9F7D - chains A and D; structure by X-ray diffraction, 2.00 A resolution.

# Chain A
Protein: diDNase
Organism: Rhodococcus ruber
Sequence (214 residues; numbered 0 to 213; the number before each row is that of its first residue; numbering starts at 0):
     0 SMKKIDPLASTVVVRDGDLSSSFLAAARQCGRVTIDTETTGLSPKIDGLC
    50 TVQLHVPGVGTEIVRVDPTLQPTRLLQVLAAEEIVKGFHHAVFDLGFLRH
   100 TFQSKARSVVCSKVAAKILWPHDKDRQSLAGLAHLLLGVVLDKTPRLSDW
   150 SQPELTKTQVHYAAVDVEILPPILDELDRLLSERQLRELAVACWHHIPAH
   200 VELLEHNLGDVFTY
Unresolved in the structure: 0-7
What the authors report for this chain:
  - conformationally variable residues (order/disorder transition, side-chain flip): His88, His89, Lys142 to Ser147, Tyr213
  - binding site for the 2-nt DNA strand (chain D): His88, His89, Lys142 to Ser147, Tyr213

# Chain D
Molecule: 2-nt DNA strand
Sequence (2 nucleotides; each row starts with the number of its first residue):
   603 GG

# Chain A / chain D interface
Contacting residue pairs (19):
  Asp35(A) with DG604(D), phosphate contact
  Thr36(A) with DG604(D), sugar contact
  Glu37(A) with DG604(D), phosphate contact
  Thr38(A) with DG604(D), hydrogen bond to the phosphate
  Gly40(A) with DG604(D), base contact
  Leu41(A) with DG603(D), base contact; DG604(D), base contact
  His88(A) with DG603(D), salt bridge to the phosphate
  His89(A) with DG603(D), hydrogen bond to the sugar
  Phe92(A) with DG603(D), sugar contact; DG604(D), sugar contact
  Lys112(A) with DG603(D), salt bridge to the phosphate
  Gln126(A) with DG603(D), phosphate contact
  Ser127(A) with DG603(D), phosphate contact
  Leu128(A) with DG603(D), hydrogen bond to the phosphate
  Arg145(A) with DG604(D), hydrogen bond to the base
  Leu146(A) with DG604(D), base contact
  Trp149(A) with DG604(D), phosphate contact
  Tyr161(A) with DG604(D), phosphate contact
Also at the interface, not in a pair above, chain A (19 interface residues in all): Lys142, Asp165

# Summary
19 residues of chain A face 2 of chain D across their interface, with 4 hydrogen bonds and 2 salt bridges.
Among the polar pairs are Arg145(A)-DG604(D), His89(A)-DG603(D) and Thr38(A)-DG604(D). The paper reports a
binding site for the 2-nt DNA strand (chain D) at His88(A), His89(A) and Lys142(A) among others;
conformational variability at His88(A), His89(A) and Lys142(A) among others.
Chain A is diDNase (Rhodococcus ruber) and chain D is a 2-nt DNA strand; the structure, Rhodococcus diDNase
bound to deoxy-pGG, was determined by X-ray diffraction, deposited together with 9F7G, 9F7L and 9F7M.
